PDB entry 2YGO | X-ray diffraction, 1.85 A resolution | chain A

[Chain A]
Protein: Wnt inhibitory factor 1
From: Homo sapiens
Notes: fragment: wif domain-egf-like domain 1, residues 35-210
UniProt: Q9Y5W5 (WIF1_HUMAN); numbering as in UniProt (aligned over 35-210)
Amino-acid sequence (188 residues; numbered 32 to 219; the number before each row is that of its first residue):
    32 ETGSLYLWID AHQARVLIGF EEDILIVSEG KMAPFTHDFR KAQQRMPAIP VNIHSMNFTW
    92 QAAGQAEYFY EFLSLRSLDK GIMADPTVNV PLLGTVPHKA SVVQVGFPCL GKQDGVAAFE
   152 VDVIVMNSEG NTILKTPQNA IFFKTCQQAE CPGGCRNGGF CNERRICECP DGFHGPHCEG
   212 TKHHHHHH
Unresolved in the structure: 32, 213-219
Sequence notes: expression tag (32-34, 211-219); variant Lys-166 (Gln in Q9Y5W5)
Modified positions: Lys-62, Lys-72, Lys-111, Lys-130, Lys-143, Lys-166 (n-dimethyl-lysine; MLY)
Cystine bridges: Cys-140/Cys-177, Cys-182/Cys-192, Cys-186/Cys-198, Cys-200/Cys-209
Covalently attached groups: N-acetylglucosamine (NAG) linked to Asn-88
Ion coordination: Na+: Cys-186, Gly-190
Small-molecule neighbours: 1,2-diacyl-sn-glycero-3-phoshocholine (PCF): Leu-36, Tyr-37, Leu-38, Ile-40, Leu-48, Ile-49, Ile-55, Ile-57, Val-58, Met-63, Phe-66, Phe-70, Arg-76, Met-77, Pro-78, Ile-80, Met-87, Phe-89, Trp-91, Phe-103, Val-134, Phe-138, Phe-150, Val-152, Val-154, Val-156, Leu-165, Lys-166, Thr-167, Pro-168, Phe-173
UniProt features mapped onto this chain:
  - glycosylation: Asn-88 (N-linked (GlcNAc...) asparagine)
From the paper describing this entry:
  - post-translational modification sites: Asn-88
  - binding site for 1,2-diacyl-sn-glycero-3-phoshocholine: Ile-49, Phe-66, Arg-76
  - mutagenesis - F51N/E53S, M77W, F174N: decreased signaling in response to Wnt3a
  - mutagenesis - M77W: decreased binding to Wnt3a
  - mutagenesis - F100N/E102S, L124N, M157N: unchanged signaling

[Summary]
Chain A binds 1,2-diacyl-sn-glycero-3-phoshocholine. Covalently linked N-acetylglucosamine: at Asn-88. The Na+
site is built by Cys-186 and Gly-190. The paper reports a binding site for
1,2-diacyl-sn-glycero-3-phoshocholine at Ile-49, Phe-66 and Arg-76; F51N/E53S, M77W and F174N reduce signaling
in response to Wnt3a; 6 substitutions were tested in all.
Chain A is Wnt inhibitory factor 1 (Homo sapiens); the structure, WIF domain-EGF-like domain 1 of human Wnt
inhibitory factor 1 in complex with 1,2-dipalmitoylphosphatidylcholine, was determined by X-ray diffraction,
deposited together with 2YGN and 2YGQ.
